1FYD - chains A and B; structure by X-ray diffraction, 2.25 A resolution.

[Chain A]
Molecule: NH(3)-dependent nad(+) synthetase
Organism: Bacillus subtilis
Notes: EC 6.3.5.1
Reference sequence: P08164 (NADE_BACSU); residue numbers follow UniProt; this construct covers 1-271
Chain sequence (271 residues; row label = number of the first residue in the row):
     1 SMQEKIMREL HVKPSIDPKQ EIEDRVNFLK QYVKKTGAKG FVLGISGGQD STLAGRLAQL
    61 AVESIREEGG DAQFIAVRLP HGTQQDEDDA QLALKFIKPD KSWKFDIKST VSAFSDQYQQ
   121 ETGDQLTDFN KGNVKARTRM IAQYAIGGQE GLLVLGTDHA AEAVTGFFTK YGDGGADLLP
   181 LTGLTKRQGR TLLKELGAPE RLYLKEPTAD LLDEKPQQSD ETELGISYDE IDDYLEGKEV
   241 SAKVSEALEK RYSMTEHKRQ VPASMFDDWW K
Bound ions: Mg2+: Thr208 (together with adenosine monophosphate, pyrophosphate)
Ligand contacts:
  - adenosine monophosphate (AMP): Leu43, Gly44, Ile45, Ser46, Asp50, Ser51, Val77, Arg78, Leu79, Pro80, Gln84, Arg139, Thr157, Glu162, Asp173, Thr208, Ala209
  - pyrophosphate (POP): Ser46, Gly48, Gln49, Asp50, Ser51, Thr157, Lys186, Pro207, Thr208, Asp220
UniProt features mapped onto this chain:
  - binding site (ATP): Gln85

[Chain B]
Molecule: NH(3)-dependent nad(+) synthetase
Organism: Bacillus subtilis
Notes: EC 6.3.5.1
Reference sequence: P08164 (NADE_BACSU); residues 1001-1271 here correspond to UniProt positions 1-271 (UniProt number = residue number - 1000)
Chain sequence (271 residues; each row starts with the number of its first residue):
  1001 SMQEKIMREL HVKPSIDPKQ EIEDRVNFLK QYVKKTGAKG FVLGISGGQD STLAGRLAQL
  1061 AVESIREEGG DAQFIAVRLP HGTQQDEDDA QLALKFIKPD KSWKFDIKST VSAFSDQYQQ
  1121 ETGDQLTDFN KGNVKARTRM IAQYAIGGQE GLLVLGTDHA AEAVTGFFTK YGDGGADLLP
  1181 LTGLTKRQGR TLLKELGAPE RLYLKEPTAD LLDEKPQQSD ETELGISYDE IDDYLEGKEV
  1241 SAKVSEALEK RYSMTEHKRQ VPASMFDDWW K
Disordered / not traced: 1083-1086, 1205-1225
UniProt features mapped onto this chain:
  - binding site (ATP): Gln1085

[How chain A and chain B interact]
Pairs across the interface - 113 pairs, chain A then chain B:
  His11(A) - Phe1266(B)
  Lys13(A) - Phe1266(B)
  Asp24(A) - Met1265(B)
  Arg25(A) - Met1265(B)
  Phe28(A) - Ala1263(B)
  Phe28(A) - Ser1264(B)
  Phe28(A) - Met1265(B)
  Phe28(A) - Trp1270(B)  hydrophobic
  Gln31(A) - Trp1270(B)
  Gln31(A) - Lys1271(B)
  Tyr32(A) - Ala1263(B)  hydrophobic
  Tyr32(A) - Trp1270(B)  hydrophobic
  Lys35(A) - Trp1270(B)
  Lys35(A) - Lys1271(B)
  Trp103(A) - Thr1122(B)
  Lys104(A) - Glu1121(B)  salt bridge
  Phe105(A) - Phe1114(B)  hydrophobic
  Phe105(A) - Gln1117(B)
  Phe105(A) - Tyr1118(B)
  Phe105(A) - Glu1121(B)
  Asp106(A) - Gln1117(B)
  Asp106(A) - Glu1121(B)  hydrogen bond (backbone-side chain)
  Ser109(A) - Ala1113(B)
  Ser109(A) - Gln1117(B)  hydrogen bond
  Thr110(A) - Thr1110(B)
  Thr110(A) - Phe1114(B)
  Ala113(A) - Ser1109(B)
  Ala113(A) - Thr1110(B)
  Ala113(A) - Ala1113(B)  hydrophobic
  Phe114(A) - Phe1105(B)  hydrophobic
  Phe114(A) - Thr1110(B)
  Phe114(A) - Ile1141(B)  hydrophobic
  Phe114(A) - Ala1142(B)  hydrophobic
  Phe114(A) - Ala1145(B)  hydrophobic
  Gln117(A) - Phe1105(B)
  Gln117(A) - Asp1106(B)
  Gln117(A) - Ser1109(B)  hydrogen bond
  Tyr118(A) - Trp1103(B)
  Tyr118(A) - Phe1105(B)
  Tyr118(A) - Ile1146(B)
  Tyr118(A) - Gln1149(B)
  Glu121(A) - Lys1104(B)  salt bridge
  Glu121(A) - Phe1105(B)
  Glu121(A) - Asp1106(B)  hydrogen bond (side chain-backbone)
  Thr122(A) - Trp1103(B)
  Asp124(A) - Gln1149(B)
  Gln125(A) - Gln1149(B)
  Leu126(A) - Gln1149(B)
  Thr127(A) - Gln1149(B)
  Asn130(A) - Gly1148(B)
  Asn130(A) - Gln1149(B)
  Arg137(A) - Ile1141(B)
  Arg137(A) - Tyr1144(B)
  Met140(A) - Arg1137(B)
  Met140(A) - Met1140(B)  hydrophobic
  Ile141(A) - Phe1114(B)  hydrophobic
  Ile141(A) - Arg1137(B)
  Ile141(A) - Thr1138(B)
  Ile141(A) - Ile1141(B)  hydrophobic
  Ala142(A) - Phe1114(B)  hydrophobic
  Tyr144(A) - Arg1137(B)
  Tyr144(A) - Lys1170(B)
  Tyr144(A) - Tyr1171(B)
  Ala145(A) - Phe1114(B)  hydrophobic
  Ile146(A) - Tyr1118(B)
  Gly148(A) - Asn1130(B)  hydrogen bond (backbone-side chain)
  Gln149(A) - Tyr1118(B)
  Gln149(A) - Gln1125(B)
  Gln149(A) - Leu1126(B)
  Gln149(A) - Thr1127(B)
  Gln149(A) - Asn1130(B)
  Lys170(A) - Asp1177(B)  salt bridge
  Tyr171(A) - Met1140(B)  hydrophobic
  Tyr171(A) - Tyr1144(B)
  Tyr171(A) - Tyr1171(B)  hydrophobic
  Tyr171(A) - Gly1175(B)
  Tyr171(A) - Ala1176(B)  hydrogen bond (side chain-backbone)
  Gly174(A) - Pro1262(B)
  Gly175(A) - Tyr1171(B)
  Ala176(A) - Tyr1171(B)  hydrogen bond (backbone-side chain)
  Ala176(A) - Pro1262(B)
  Asp177(A) - Lys1170(B)  salt bridge
  Asp177(A) - Pro1262(B)
  Asp177(A) - Ala1263(B)  hydrogen bond (backbone-backbone)
  Leu178(A) - Ala1263(B)
  Leu179(A) - Pro1262(B)  hydrophobic
  Leu179(A) - Ala1263(B)  hydrogen bond (backbone-backbone)
  Leu179(A) - Ser1264(B)
  Thr182(A) - Ser1264(B)
  Thr182(A) - Phe1266(B)
  Arg259(A) - Val1261(B)
  Val261(A) - Arg1259(B)
  Val261(A) - Gln1260(B)
  Val261(A) - Val1261(B)
  Pro262(A) - Ala1176(B)
  Pro262(A) - Asp1177(B)
  Pro262(A) - Leu1179(B)  hydrophobic
  Ala263(A) - Phe1028(B)
  Ala263(A) - Tyr1032(B)  hydrophobic
  Ala263(A) - Asp1177(B)  hydrogen bond (backbone-backbone)
  Ala263(A) - Leu1178(B)
  Ala263(A) - Leu1179(B)  hydrogen bond (backbone-backbone)
  Ser264(A) - Phe1028(B)
  Ser264(A) - Thr1182(B)
  Met265(A) - Arg1025(B)
  Met265(A) - Phe1028(B)  hydrophobic
  Met265(A) - Pro1180(B)
  Phe266(A) - His1011(B)
  Phe266(A) - Thr1182(B)
  Trp269(A) - Tyr1032(B)
  Trp270(A) - Phe1028(B)  hydrophobic
  Trp270(A) - Gln1031(B)
  Trp270(A) - Tyr1032(B)  hydrophobic
Other interface residues (no listed pair), chain A (58 interface residues in all): Val134, Thr138, Glu150, His257, Gln260, Lys271
Other interface residues (no listed pair), chain B (57 interface residues in all): Lys1035, Asp1124, Val1134, Glu1150, Gly1174, His1257, Trp1269

[In short]
Chain A and chain B form an interface of 58 and 57 residues respectively, with 11 hydrogen bonds and 4 salt
bridges. Among the polar pairs are Lys104(A)-Glu1121(B), Glu121(A)-Lys1104(B) and Lys170(A)-Asp1177(B). Bound
to chain A: adenosine monophosphate and pyrophosphate.
Chain A and chain B are both NH(3)-dependent nad(+) synthetase (Bacillus subtilis); the structure, Crystal
structure of NH3-dependent nad+ synthetase from bacillus subtilis complexed with one molecule amp, one
pyrophosphate ..., was determined by X-ray diffraction together with 1EE1, 1IFX and 1IH8 from the same study.
